Entry 4DV3 (X-ray diffraction, 3.55 A resolution); this record covers chains A and Q of the 21 polymer chains in the assembly.

== Chain A ==
Molecule: 16S rRNA
Source organism: Thermus thermophilus
Sequence (1522 nucleotides; row label = number of the first residue in the row; note: 42 numbers in that range are skipped by the numbering (no residue carries them; nothing is unmodelled there); a row labelled like 190A-190L holds insertion residues (190A, then the next letters in order); numbering starts at 0):
     0 UUUGUUGGAGAGUUUGAUCCUGGCUCAGGGUGAACGCUGGCGGCGUGCCU
    50 AAGACAUGCAAGUCGUGCGGG
    73 CCGCGGGGUUUU
    88 ACUCCG
    95 UGGUC
   101 AGCGGCGGACGGGUGAGUAACGCGUGGGU
  129A G
   130 ACCUACCCGGAAGAGGGGGACAACCCGGGGAAACUCGGGCUAAUCCCCCA
   180 UGUGGACCCGC
190A-190L CCCUUGGGGUGU
   191 GUCCAAAGGGCUUU
   216 GCCCGCUUCCGGAUGGGCCCGCGUCCCAUCAGCUAGUUGGUGGGGUAAUG
   266 GCCCACCAAGGCGACGACGGGUAGCCGGUCUGAGAGGAUGGCCGGCCACA
   316 GGGGCACUGAGACACGGGCCCCACUCCUACGGGAGGCAGCAGUUAGGAAU
   366 CUUCCGCAAUGGGCGCAAGCCUGACGGAGCGACGCCGCUUGGAGGAAGAA
   416 GCCCUUCGGGGUGUAAACUCCUGAA
   442 CCCGGGACGAAACCCCCGACGA
   474 GGGGACUGACGGUACCGGG
   494 GUAAUAGCGCCGGCCAACUCCGUGCCAGCAGCCGCGGUAAUACGGAGGGC
   544 GCGAGCGUUACCCGGAUUCACUGGGCGUAAAGGGCGUGUAGGCGGCCUGG
   594 GGCGUCCCAUGUGAAAGACCACGGCUCAACCGUGGGGGAGCGUGGGAUAC
   644 GCUCAGGCUAGACGGUGGGAGAGGGUGGUGGAAUUCCCGGAGUAGCGGUG
   694 AAAUGCGCAGAUACCGGGAGGAACGCCGAUGGCGAAGGCAGCCACCUGGU
   744 CCACCCGUGACGCUGAGGCGCGAAAGCGUGGGGAGCAAACCGGAUUAGAU
   794 ACCCGGGUAGUCCACGCCCUAAACGAUGCGCGCUAGGUCUCUGGGUCU
   848 CCUGGGGGCCGAAGCUAACGCGUUAAGCGCGCCGCCUGGGGAGUACGGCC
   898 GCAAGGCUGAAACUAAAAGGAAUUGACGGGGGCCCGCACAAGCGGUGGAG
   948 CAUGUGGUUUAAUUCGAAGXAACGCGAAGAACCUUACCAGGCCUUGACAU
   998 GCUAGG
 1003A G
  1004 AACCCGGGUGAAAGCCUGGGGUGCCCC
1030A-1030D GCGA
  1031 GGGGAGCCCUAGCACAGGUGCUGCAUGGCCGUCGUCAGCUCGUGCCGUGA
  1081 GGUGUUGGGUUAAGUCCCGCAACGAGCGCAACCCCCGCCGUUAGUUGCCA
  1131 GCGGUUCGGCCGGGCACUCUAACGGGACUGCCCGCGAAA
  1171 GCGGGAGGAAGGAGGGGACGACGUCUGGUCAGCAUGGCCCUUACGGCCUG
  1221 GGCGACACACGUGCUACAAUGCCCACUACAAAGCGAUGCCACCCGGCAAC
  1271 GGGGAGCUAAUCGCAAAAAGGUGGGCCCAGUUCGGAUUGGGGUCUGCAAC
  1321 CCGACCCCAUGAAGCCGGAAUCGCUAGUAAUCGCGGAUCAG
 1361A C
  1362 CAUGCCGCGGUGAAUACGUUCCCGGGCCUUGUACACACXGCCXGUXACGC
  1412 CAUGGGAGCGGGCUCUACCCGAAGUCGCCGGG
  1446 AGCCUACGGG
  1459 CAGGCGCCGAGGGUAGGGCCCGUGACUGGGGCGAAGUCGUAACAAGGUAG
  1509 CUGUACCGGAAGGUGCGGCUGGAUCCACUCCUUUCU
Disordered / not traced: 0-4, 1534-1538
Construct notes: engineered mutation A912 (C1535 in M26923.1); conflict C1534 (A2157 in M26923.1), A1535 (C2158 in M26923.1)
Modified residues: PSU (pseudouridine-5'-monophosphate) at position 516, 7MG (7N-methyl-8-hydroguanosine-5'-monophosphate) at position 527, M2G (N2-dimethylguanosine-5'-monophosphate) at position 966, 5MC (5-methylcytidine-5'-monophosphate) at position 967, 2MG (2N-methylguanosine-5'-monophosphate) at position 1207, 5MC (5-methylcytidine-5'-monophosphate) at position 1400, 4OC (4n,o2'-methylcytidine-5'-monophosphate) at position 1402, 5MC (5-methylcytidine-5'-monophosphate) at position 1404, 5MC (5-methylcytidine-5'-monophosphate) at position 1407, UR3 (3-methyluridine-5'-monophoshate) at position 1498, MA6 (6N-dimethyladenosine-5'-monophoshate) at position 1518, MA6 (6N-dimethyladenosine-5'-monophoshate) at position 1519, PSU (pseudouridine-5'-monophosphate) at position 1540, PSU (pseudouridine-5'-monophosphate) at position 1541
Metal / ion sites: Mg2+ site 1 near G7 (its only coordinating residue here); Mg2+ site 2 near G21 (its only coordinating residue here); Mg2+ site 3: C48, U49, G115; Mg2+ site 4 near A53 (its only coordinating residue here); Mg2+ site 5: C58, U387; Mg2+ site 6: A59, U387; Mg2+ site 7: G69, G97; Mg2+ site 8 near G105 (its only coordinating residue here); Mg2+ site 9: A109, G331; Mg2+ site 10 near G111 (its only coordinating residue here); Mg2+ site 11: G117, G289; Mg2+ site 12: C121, G124, U125, G236; 106 more Mg2+ sites not listed
Residues lining bound ligands: streptomycin (SRY): U12, U14, C526, 7MG_527, A912, A913, A914, A915, C1490, G1491

== Chain Q ==
Molecule: ribosomal protein S17
Source organism: Thermus thermophilus
UniProt: Q5SHP7 (RS17_THET8); residue numbers follow UniProt; this construct covers 1-105
Sequence (105 residues; each row starts with the number of its first residue):
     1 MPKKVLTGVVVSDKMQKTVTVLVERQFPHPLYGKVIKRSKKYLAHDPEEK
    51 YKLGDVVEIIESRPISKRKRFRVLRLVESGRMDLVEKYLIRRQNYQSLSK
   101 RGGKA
Disordered / not traced: 1, 101-105
Construct notes: conflict Gln96 (Glu in Q5SHP7)
Metal / ion sites: Mg2+ site 1 near Glu49 (its only coordinating residue here); Mg2+ site 2: Ile65 (shared with G266(A) of chain A)

== How chain A and chain Q interact ==
Residue-residue contacts (85; chain A residue first):
  G127(A) - Pro2(Q)  hydrogen bond to the sugar
  G127(A) - Glu61(Q)  hydrogen bond to the base
  G128(A) - Pro2(Q)  sugar contact
  G128(A) - Lys3(Q)  sugar contact
  G128(A) - Glu61(Q)  sugar contact
  U129(A) - Lys3(Q)  salt bridge to the phosphate
  A130(A) - Arg63(Q)  salt bridge to the phosphate
  A130(A) - Pro64(Q)  base contact
  U190E(A) - Ser62(Q)  base contact
  U190E(A) - Arg63(Q)  hydrogen bond to the sugar
  U190E(A) - Arg72(Q)  hydrogen bond to the base
  G190F(A) - Arg63(Q)  base contact
  C234(A) - Glu61(Q)  base contact
  C234(A) - Pro64(Q)  sugar contact
  C234(A) - Arg70(Q)  hydrogen bond to the phosphate
  C235(A) - Glu61(Q)  sugar contact
  C235(A) - Arg70(Q)  salt bridge to the phosphate
  C235(A) - Phe71(Q)  sugar contact
  G236(A) - Lys4(Q)  hydrogen bond to the sugar
  G236(A) - Lys40(Q)  salt bridge to the phosphate
  G236(A) - Tyr42(Q)  hydrogen bond to the phosphate
  C237(A) - Arg25(Q)  hydrogen bond to the phosphate
  C237(A) - Lys40(Q)  salt bridge to the phosphate
  C237(A) - Tyr42(Q)  phosphate contact
  G238(A) - Arg25(Q)  salt bridge to the phosphate
  A246(A) - Leu98(Q)  hydrogen bond to the sugar
  A246(A) - Ser99(Q)  sugar contact
  G247(A) - Ser99(Q)  phosphate contact
  G247(A) - Lys100(Q)  phosphate contact
  U252(A) - Lys67(Q)  salt bridge to the phosphate
  U253(A) - Met15(Q)  hydrogen bond to the sugar
  U253(A) - Lys67(Q)  salt bridge to the phosphate
  G254(A) - Met15(Q)  sugar contact
  G254(A) - Gln16(Q)  hydrogen bond to the sugar
  G254(A) - Thr18(Q)  hydrogen bond to the sugar
  G254(A) - Ser66(Q)  hydrogen bond to the phosphate
  G254(A) - Lys67(Q)  phosphate contact
  G254(A) - Arg68(Q)  phosphate contact
  G254(A) - Lys69(Q)  phosphate contact
  G255(A) - Gln16(Q)  hydrogen bond to the sugar
  G255(A) - Lys17(Q)  phosphate contact
  G255(A) - Ile65(Q)  phosphate contact
  G255(A) - Lys69(Q)  salt bridge to the phosphate
  U256(A) - Lys17(Q)  salt bridge to the phosphate
  U264(A) - Arg63(Q)  sugar contact
  U264(A) - Pro64(Q)  hydrogen bond to the sugar
  G265(A) - Pro64(Q)  sugar contact
  G265(A) - Ile65(Q)  phosphate contact
  G265(A) - Ser66(Q)  sugar contact
  G265(A) - Lys67(Q)  hydrogen bond to the sugar
  C267(A) - Lys67(Q)  phosphate contact
  A273(A) - Gln16(Q)  sugar contact
  G275(A) - Lys14(Q)  phosphate contact
  G275(A) - Met15(Q)  sugar contact
  G276(A) - Ser12(Q)  hydrogen bond to the phosphate
  G276(A) - Lys14(Q)  salt bridge to the phosphate
  G276(A) - Met15(Q)  phosphate contact
  G276(A) - Thr20(Q)  phosphate contact
  G276(A) - Arg68(Q)  hydrogen bond to the phosphate
  C277(A) - Lys41(Q)  salt bridge to the phosphate
  C277(A) - Arg68(Q)  salt bridge to the phosphate
  G278(A) - Lys41(Q)  salt bridge to the phosphate
  G278(A) - Tyr95(Q)  base contact
  A279(A) - Arg91(Q)  salt bridge to the phosphate
  A279(A) - Tyr95(Q)  hydrogen bond to the phosphate
  A279(A) - Leu98(Q)  base contact
  C280(A) - Lys37(Q)  base contact
  C280(A) - Arg38(Q)  hydrogen bond to the sugar
  C280(A) - Ser39(Q)  hydrogen bond to the base
  C564(A) - Leu31(Q)  sugar contact
  C564(A) - Tyr32(Q)  sugar contact
  U582(A) - Asn94(Q)  hydrogen bond to the sugar
  A583(A) - Ile90(Q)  sugar contact
  A583(A) - Asn94(Q)  hydrogen bond to the sugar
  G585(A) - Lys34(Q)  hydrogen bond to the phosphate
  G585(A) - Lys37(Q)  salt bridge to the phosphate
  C586(A) - Lys34(Q)  salt bridge to the phosphate
  U598(A) - Pro28(Q)  phosphate contact
  G635(A) - Pro2(Q)  phosphate contact
  U636(A) - Pro2(Q)  phosphate contact
  C647(A) - Arg81(Q)  salt bridge to the phosphate
  G760(A) - Asn94(Q)  hydrogen bond to the base
  G760(A) - Ser97(Q)  hydrogen bond to the base
  G760(A) - Leu98(Q)  sugar contact
  C896(A) - Lys100(Q)  salt bridge to the phosphate
Interface residues without a listed pair, chain A (52 interface residues in all): G129A, G266, C272, G301, A563, G584, C596, G597, A759, G761, C879, G895, C897
Interface residues without a listed pair, chain Q (48 interface residues in all): Gln26, Phe27, Val35, Leu43, Lys87, Arg92

== Summary ==
52 residues of chain A and 48 residues of chain Q are in contact, with 26 hydrogen bonds and 19 salt bridges.
Among the polar pairs are G127(A)-Glu61(Q), U190E(A)-Arg72(Q) and C280(A)-Ser39(Q). Ligands of chain A:
streptomycin. C48(A), U49(A) and G115(A) form the Mg2+ site 3.
Chain A is 16S rRNA and chain Q is ribosomal protein S17, both from Thermus thermophilus; the structure,
Crystal structure of the Thermus thermophilus 30S ribosomal subunit with a 16S rRNA mutation, C912A, bound
..., was determined by X-ray diffraction.
